1EWN - chains D and A of the 3 polymer chains in the assembly; structure by X-ray diffraction, 2.10 A resolution.

[Chain D]
Molecule: 12-nt DNA strand
Sequence (12 nucleotides; row label = number of the first residue in the row):
     1 GACATGXTTG CC
Modified / non-standard residues: EDA (3-[2-deoxy-ribofuranosyl]-3H-1,3,4,5a,8-pentaaza-as-indacene-5'-monophosphate) at position 7

[Chain A]
Molecule: 3-methyl-adenine DNA glycosylase
Source organism: Homo sapiens
Notes: EC 3.2.2.21; fragment: e125q
Reference sequence: P29372 (3MG_HUMAN); residue numbers follow UniProt; this construct covers 80-298
Sequence (219 residues; each row starts with the number of its first residue):
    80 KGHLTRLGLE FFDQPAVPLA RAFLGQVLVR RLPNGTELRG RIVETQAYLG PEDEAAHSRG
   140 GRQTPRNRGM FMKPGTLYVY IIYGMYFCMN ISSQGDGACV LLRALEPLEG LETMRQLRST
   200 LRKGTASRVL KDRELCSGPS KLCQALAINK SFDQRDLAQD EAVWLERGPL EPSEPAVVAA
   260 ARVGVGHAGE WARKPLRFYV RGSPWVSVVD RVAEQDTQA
Not modelled in the structure: 80-81, 200-207, 249-254, 296-298
Construct notes: engineered mutation Gln125 (Glu in P29372)
Bound ions: Na+: Met149, Ser171, Ser172, Gly174, Ala177
UniProt features mapped onto this chain:
  - modified residue: Ser252 (Phosphoserine)
What the authors report for this chain:
  - binding site for the 12-nt DNA strand (chain D): Tyr127, His136, Met149, Tyr159, Tyr162, Cys178, Arg182
  - contacts within the chain: His136-Tyr157 (hydrogen bond)
  - specificity-determining residues: His136
  - mutagenesis - Y127F, H136Q, Y159F, Y162A, M164A, Y165A, R182K: decreased growth in response to MMS
  - mutagenesis - Y162A: decreased binding to the 12-nt DNA strand (chain D)
  - mutagenesis - H136Q: decreased catalytic activity
  - specificity-determining residues: Asn169 (proposed by the authors, not directly observed)
  - mutagenesis - Y162A: decreased binding to pyr-DNA

[Interface between chain D and chain A]
Pairs across the interface - 32 pairs, chain D then chain A:
  DG6(D) - Ile161(A)  phosphate contact
  DG6(D) - Tyr162(A)  sugar contact
  DG6(D) - Gly163(A)  base contact
  EDA_7(D) - Tyr127(A)  base contact
  EDA_7(D) - Ala134(A)  base contact
  EDA_7(D) - Ala135(A)  base contact
  EDA_7(D) - His136(A)  salt bridge to the phosphate
  EDA_7(D) - Met149(A)  base contact
  EDA_7(D) - Tyr157(A)  base contact
  EDA_7(D) - Tyr159(A)  hydrogen bond to the phosphate
  EDA_7(D) - Ile161(A)  phosphate contact
  EDA_7(D) - Asn169(A)  base contact
  EDA_7(D) - Cys178(A)  base contact
  EDA_7(D) - Leu180(A)  base contact
  EDA_7(D) - Arg182(A)  phosphate contact
  EDA_7(D) - Val262(A)  sugar contact
  EDA_7(D) - Gly263(A)  sugar contact
  DT8(D) - Ile161(A)  sugar contact
  DT8(D) - Tyr162(A)  stacking on the base
  DT8(D) - Tyr165(A)  base contact
  DT8(D) - Arg182(A)  salt bridge to the phosphate
  DT8(D) - Pro218(A)  phosphate contact
  DT8(D) - Ser219(A)  hydrogen bond to the phosphate
  DT8(D) - Val262(A)  phosphate contact
  DT8(D) - Gly263(A)  phosphate contact
  DT9(D) - Tyr165(A)  hydrogen bond to the sugar
  DT9(D) - Gly217(A)  phosphate contact
  DT9(D) - Pro218(A)  phosphate contact
  DT9(D) - Ser219(A)  hydrogen bond to the phosphate
  DT9(D) - Lys220(A)  hydrogen bond to the phosphate
  DG10(D) - Arg197(A)  salt bridge to the phosphate
  DG10(D) - Lys220(A)  phosphate contact
Other interface residues (no listed pair), chain A (23 interface residues in all): Cys167

[In short]
The interface between chain D and chain A involves 5 residues on one side and 23 on the other, with 5 hydrogen
bonds, 3 salt bridges and 1 aromatic stacking contact. Polar contacts include DT9(D)-Tyr165(A),
EDA_7(D)-Tyr159(A) and DT8(D)-Ser219(A). From the paper: a binding site for the 12-nt DNA strand (chain D) at
Tyr127(A), His136(A) and Met149(A) among others; Y127F, H136Q and Y159F of chain A, among others, reduce
growth in response to MMS; 7 substitutions were tested in all.
Here chain D is a 12-nt DNA strand and chain A is 3-methyl-adenine DNA glycosylase (Homo sapiens). Entry 1EWN
(Crystal structure of the human aag DNA repair glycosylase complexed with 1,N6-ethenoadenine-DNA) was
determined by X-ray diffraction (same publication as 1F4R and 1F6O).
